6XOX - chains A and R of the 6 polymer chains in the assembly; structure by electron microscopy, 3.10 A resolution.

== Chain A ==
Molecule: Alpha subunit of Gs with N-terminus swapped with equivalent residues in Gi, Guanine nucleotide-binding protein G(s) subunit alpha isoforms XLas
Organism: Homo sapiens
UniProt: chimeric construct of Q5FWY2, Q5JWF2: residues 26-86 from Q5FWY2 (Q5FWY2_HUMAN) positions 26-72 (offset varies); residues 87-394 from Q5JWF2 positions 730-1037 (UniProt number = residue number + 643)
Sequence (373 residues; each row starts with the number of its first residue; note: 14 numbers in that range are skipped by the numbering (no residue carries them; nothing is unmodelled there)):
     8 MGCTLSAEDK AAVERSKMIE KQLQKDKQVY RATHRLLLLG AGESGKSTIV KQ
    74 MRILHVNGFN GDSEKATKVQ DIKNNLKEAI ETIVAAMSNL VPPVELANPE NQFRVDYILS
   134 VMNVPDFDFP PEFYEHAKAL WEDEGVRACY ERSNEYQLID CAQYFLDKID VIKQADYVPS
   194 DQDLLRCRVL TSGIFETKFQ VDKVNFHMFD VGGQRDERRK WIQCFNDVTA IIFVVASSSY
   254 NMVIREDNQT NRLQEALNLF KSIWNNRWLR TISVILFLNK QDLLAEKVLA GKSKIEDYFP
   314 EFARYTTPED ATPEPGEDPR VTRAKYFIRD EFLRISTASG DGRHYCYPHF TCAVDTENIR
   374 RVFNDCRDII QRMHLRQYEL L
Disordered / not traced: 8-11, 49-50, 74-206, 253-262, 305-306, 366-367
Differences from the reference sequence: initiating methionine (8); expression tag (9-25)
UniProt features mapped onto this chain:
  - region: Asp196 to Thr204 (G2 motif), Phe219 to Arg228 (G3 motif), Ile288 to Asp295 (G4 motif), Thr364 to Thr369 (G5 motif)
  - binding site (GTP): Leu197 to Thr204, Asp223 to Gln227, Asn292 to Asp295, Ala366
  - binding site (Mg(2+)): Thr204
  - modified residue: Arg201 (ADP-ribosylarginine), Ser352 (Phosphoserine)

== Chain R ==
Molecule: Glucagon-like peptide 1 receptor
Organism: Homo sapiens
UniProt: P43220 (GLP1R_HUMAN); residue numbers follow UniProt; this construct covers 24-422
Sequence (445 residues; numbered -22 to 422; the number before each row is that of its first residue; numbers below 1 keep their minus sign (Met-22 is residue -22)):
   -22 MKTIIALSYI FCLVFADYKD DDDAAAGGSG GSLEVLFQGP GGSGGSRPQG ATVSLWETVQ
    38 KWREYRRQCQ RSLTEDPPPA TDLFCNRTFD EYACWPDGEP GSFVNVSCPW YLPWASSVPQ
    98 GHVYRFCTAE GLWLQKDNSS LPWRDLSECE ESKRGERSSP EEQLLFLYII YTVGYALSFS
   158 ALVIASAILL GFRHLHCTRN YIHLNLFASF ILRALSVFIK DAALKWMYST AAQQHQWDGL
   218 LSYQDSLSCR LVFLLMQYCV AANYYWLLVE GVYLYTLLAF SVFSEQWIFR LYVSIGWGVP
   278 LLFVVPWGIV KYLYEDEGCW TRNSNMNYWL IIRLPILFAI GVNFLIFVRV ICIVVSKLKA
   338 NLMCKTDIKC RLAKSTLTLI PLLGTHEVIF AFVMDEHARG TLRFIKLFTE LSFTSFQGLM
   398 VAILYCFVNN EVQLEFRKSW ERWRL
Disordered / not traced: -22 to 27, 57-60, 129-134, 340-343, 422
Differences from the reference sequence: initiating methionine (-22); expression tag (-21 to 23); variant Phe260 (Leu in P43220)
Disulfides: Cys46-Cys71, Cys62-Cys104, Cys85-Cys126, Cys226-Cys296
Ligand contacts: V6G (3-[(1S,2S)-1-(5-[(4S)-2,2-dimethyloxan-4-yl]-2-{(4S)-2-(4-fluoro-3,5-dimethylphenyl)-3-[3-(4-fluoro-1-methyl-1H-indazol-5-yl)-2-oxo-2,3-dihydro-1H-imidazol-1-yl]-4-methyl-2,4,6,7-tetrahydro-5H-pyrazolo[4,3-c]pyridine-5-carbonyl}-1H-indol-1-yl)-2-methylcyclopropyl]-1,2,4-oxadiazol-5(4H)-one): Ser31, Trp33, Glu34, Pro137, Glu138, Leu141, Leu144, Tyr145, Tyr148, Lys197, Asp198, Ala200, Leu201, Lys202, Met204, Tyr205, Tyr220, Cys226, Val229, Phe230, Met233, Thr298, Leu384, Leu388
Reported in the primary citation:
  - binding site for V6G: Trp33, Leu141, Leu144, Tyr145, Tyr148, Lys197, Tyr205, Leu384, Leu388
  - mutagenesis - W33S: abolished signaling in response to V6G
  - mutagenesis - W33S: abolished binding to V6G
  - mutagenesis - W33S: unchanged signaling in response to native GLP-1
  - mutagenesis - W33S: decreased signaling in response to PF-06882961
  - contacts within the chain: Trp33-Thr298 (hydrogen bond), Trp33-Gln221 (hydrophobic contact)
  - conformationally variable residues (helix shift): Leu141, Arg380

== Chain A / chain R interface ==
Contacting residue pairs (26; chain A residue first):
  Gln35(A) - Gln263(R)
  Lys216(A) - Val259(R)
  Val217(A) - Val259(R)  hydrophobic
  Asp381(A) - Lys334(R)  salt bridge
  Gln384(A) - Leu255(R)  hydrogen bond (side chain-backbone)
  Gln384(A) - Lys334(R)  hydrogen bond
  Arg385(A) - Lys334(R)  hydrogen bond (side chain-backbone)
  His387(A) - Leu254(R)  hydrogen bond (side chain-backbone)
  Leu388(A) - Leu255(R)  hydrophobic
  Leu388(A) - Val331(R)  hydrophobic
  Leu388(A) - Lys334(R)
  Gln390(A) - Arg176(R)  hydrogen bond (backbone-side chain)
  Tyr391(A) - Arg176(R)
  Tyr391(A) - His180(R)
  Tyr391(A) - Glu247(R)
  Tyr391(A) - Tyr250(R)
  Tyr391(A) - Leu251(R)  hydrophobic
  Tyr391(A) - Leu254(R)  hydrophobic
  Glu392(A) - Arg348(R)  hydrogen bond (backbone-side chain)
  Glu392(A) - Asn406(R)
  Glu392(A) - Asn407(R)  hydrogen bond
  Leu393(A) - Arg348(R)
  Leu393(A) - Ser352(R)
  Leu393(A) - Thr355(R)
  Leu394(A) - Leu335(R)  hydrophobic
  Leu394(A) - Arg348(R)  hydrogen bond (backbone-side chain)
Other interface residues (no listed pair), chain A (18 interface residues in all): Gln31, Arg38, Asp215, Leu346, Arg380
Other interface residues (no listed pair), chain R (28 interface residues in all): Ser258, Ser261, Glu262, Val327, Ile330, Ala337, Asn338, Leu339, Leu356, Leu359, Tyr402

== Summary ==
The interface between chain A and chain R involves 18 residues on one side and 28 on the other; the contacts
include 8 hydrogen bonds and 1 salt bridge. Polar contacts include Asp381(A)-Lys334(R), Gln384(A)-Leu255(R)
and Gln384(A)-Lys334(R). From the paper: a binding site for V6G at Trp33(R), Leu141(R) and Leu144(R) among
others; W33S of chain R abolishes signaling in response to V6G.
Here chain A is Alpha subunit of Gs with N-terminus swapped with equivalent residues in Gi, Guanine
nucleotide-binding protein G(s) subunit alpha isoforms XLas and chain R is Glucagon-like peptide 1 receptor,
both from Homo sapiens. Entry 6XOX (cryo-EM of human GLP-1R bound to non-peptide agonist LY3502970) was
determined by electron microscopy.
